1Z7N - chains E and F of the 8 polymer chains in the assembly; structure by X-ray diffraction, 3.25 A resolution.

[Chain E (and F)]
Molecule: ATP phosphoribosyltransferase
Organism: Lactococcus lactis
Notes: EC 2.4.2.17; chain F of this document is another copy of the same molecule, construct and numbering; everything in this record applies to it too
Reference sequence: Q02129 (HIS1_LACLA); residue numbers follow UniProt; this construct covers 1-208
Amino-acid sequence (208 residues; row label = number of the first residue in the row):
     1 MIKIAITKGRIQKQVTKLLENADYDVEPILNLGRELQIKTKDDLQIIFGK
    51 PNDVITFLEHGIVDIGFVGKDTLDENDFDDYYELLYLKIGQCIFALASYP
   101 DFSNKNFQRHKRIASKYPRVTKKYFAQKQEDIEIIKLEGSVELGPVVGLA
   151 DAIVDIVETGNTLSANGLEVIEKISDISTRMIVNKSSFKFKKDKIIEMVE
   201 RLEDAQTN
Not modelled in the structure: 31, 205-208 (chain F: 206-208)
Residues lining bound ligands: 1-O-pyrophosphono-5-O-phosphono-ribose (PRP; 1-O-pyrophosphono-5-O-phosphono-alpha-D-ribofuranose): Gly139, Ser140, Glu142, Asp155, Ile156, Val157, Glu158, Thr159, Gly160, Asn161, Thr162

[Chain E / chain F interface]
Contacting residue pairs - 33 pairs, chain E then chain F:
  Lys8(E) with Ser140(F)
  Leu36(E) with Leu143(F), hydrophobic
  Gln37(E) with Val146(F)
  Ile47(E) with Val147(F), hydrophobic
  Phe48(E) with Leu143(F)
  Asn52(E) with Glu138(F), hydrogen bond
  Asp53(E) with Lys136(F); Leu137(F); Glu138(F), hydrogen bond (side chain-backbone); Gly139(F), hydrogen bond (side chain-backbone)
  Thr56(E) with Ile135(F); Lys136(F)
  Phe57(E) with Leu149(F), hydrophobic
  His60(E) with Ile135(F); Leu149(F)
  Ile62(E) with Val147(F), hydrophobic; Leu149(F), hydrophobic
  Ile135(E) with His60(F)
  Lys136(E) with Thr56(F)
  Leu137(E) with Asp53(F); Phe57(F), hydrophobic
  Glu138(E) with Asn52(F), hydrogen bond; Asp53(F), hydrogen bond (backbone-side chain)
  Gly139(E) with Asp53(F), hydrogen bond (backbone-side chain)
  Ser140(E) with Lys8(F)
  Leu143(E) with Leu36(F), hydrophobic; Phe48(F); Phe57(F), hydrophobic
  Val147(E) with Ile47(F), hydrophobic; Ile62(F), hydrophobic
  Leu149(E) with Phe57(F), hydrophobic; His60(F); Ile62(F), hydrophobic
Also at the interface, not in a pair above, chain E (23 interface residues in all): Lys50, Glu142, Gly148
Also at the interface, not in a pair above, chain F (25 interface residues in all): Gln37, Lys50, Glu133, Glu142, Gly148

[In short]
The interface between chain E and chain F involves 23 residues on one side and 25 on the other; the contacts
include 6 hydrogen bonds. Among the polar pairs are Asn52(E)-Glu138(F), Asp53(E)-Glu138(F) and
Asp53(E)-Gly139(F). Ligands of chain E: 1-O-pyrophosphono-5-O-phosphono-ribose.
Chain E and chain F are both ATP phosphoribosyltransferase (Lactococcus lactis); the structure, ATP
Phosphoribosyl transferase (HisZG ATP-PRTase) from Lactococcus lactis with bound PRPP substrate, was
determined by X-ray diffraction (same publication as 1Z7M).
